7COI - chains B and D of the 4 polymer chains in the assembly; structure by X-ray diffraction, 1.80 A resolution.

Chain B (and D):
Name: Carbonic anhydrase
Source organism: Neosartorya fumigata (strain ATCC MYA-4609 / Af293 / CBS 101355 / FGSC A1100)
Notes: EC 4.2.1.1; chain D of this document is another copy of the same molecule, construct and numbering; everything in this record applies to it too
UniProt: Q4WQ18 (Q4WQ18_ASPFU); residue numbers follow UniProt; this construct covers 1-287
Sequence (287 residues; row label = number of the first residue in the row):
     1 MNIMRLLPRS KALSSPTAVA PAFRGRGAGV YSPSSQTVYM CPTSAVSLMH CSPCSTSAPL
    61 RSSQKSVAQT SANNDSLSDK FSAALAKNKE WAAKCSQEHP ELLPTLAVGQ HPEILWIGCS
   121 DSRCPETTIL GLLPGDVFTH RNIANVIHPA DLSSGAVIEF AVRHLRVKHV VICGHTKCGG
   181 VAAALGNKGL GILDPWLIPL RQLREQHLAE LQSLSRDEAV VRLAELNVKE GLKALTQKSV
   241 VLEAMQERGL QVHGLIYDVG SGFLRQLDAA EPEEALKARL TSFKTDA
Unresolved in the structure: 1-78, 287
Bound ions: Zn2+: C119, H175, C178 (together with acetate ion)
What the authors report for this chain:
  - binding site for acetate ion: Q110, D121, F138, I143, F160, G179

Interface between chain B and chain D:
Pairs across the interface - 48 pairs, chain B then chain D:
  H148(B) - A150(D)
  P149(B) - I198(D)
  P149(B) - Q202(D)
  A150(B) - H148(D)
  A150(B) - P195(D)
  N187(B) - T281(D)
  N187(B) - K284(D)
  N187(B) - T285(D)
  N187(B) - D286(D)  hydrogen bond (backbone-backbone)
  G189(B) - T285(D)
  P195(B) - A150(D)
  I198(B) - P149(D)
  R201(B) - S282(D)  hydrogen bond (side chain-backbone)
  R201(B) - F283(D)
  Q202(B) - P149(D)
  Q202(B) - Q237(D)  hydrogen bond
  Q202(B) - F283(D)
  R204(B) - T281(D)  hydrogen bond (side chain-backbone)
  R204(B) - S282(D)
  E205(B) - Q237(D)  hydrogen bond
  E205(B) - R279(D)  salt bridge
  E205(B) - S282(D)  hydrogen bond (backbone-side chain)
  E205(B) - F283(D)
  L208(B) - A278(D)  hydrophobic
  L208(B) - T281(D)
  L208(B) - S282(D)
  Q212(B) - T281(D)
  Q237(B) - Q202(D)  hydrogen bond
  Q237(B) - E205(D)  hydrogen bond
  A278(B) - L208(D)  hydrophobic
  R279(B) - E205(D)  salt bridge
  T281(B) - N187(D)
  T281(B) - R204(D)  hydrogen bond (backbone-side chain)
  T281(B) - L208(D)
  S282(B) - R201(D)  hydrogen bond (backbone-side chain)
  S282(B) - R204(D)
  S282(B) - E205(D)  hydrogen bond (side chain-backbone)
  S282(B) - L208(D)
  F283(B) - R201(D)
  F283(B) - Q202(D)
  F283(B) - E205(D)
  K284(B) - N187(D)
  T285(B) - N187(D)
  T285(B) - K188(D)
  T285(B) - G189(D)
  T285(B) - R201(D)
  D286(B) - N187(D)  hydrogen bond (backbone-backbone)
  D286(B) - K188(D)  salt bridge
Also at the interface, not in a pair above, chain B (27 interface residues in all): K188, D194, K233, K238, A275
Also at the interface, not in a pair above, chain D (27 interface residues in all): A184, D194, Q212, K233, A275

In short:
Chain B and chain D each contribute 27 residues to their interface; the contacts include 12 hydrogen bonds and
3 salt bridges. Polar pairs include E205(B)-R279(D), D286(B)-K188(D) and R201(B)-S282(D). The Zn2+ site is
built by C119(B), H175(B) and C178(B). From the paper: a binding site for acetate ion at Q110(B), D121(B) and
F138(B) among others.
Both chains are Carbonic anhydrase (Neosartorya fumigata (strain ATCC MYA-4609 / Af293 / CBS 101355 / FGSC
A1100)). Entry 7COI (Crystal structure of the b-carbonic anhydrase CafA of the fungal pathogen Aspergillus
fumigatus) was determined by X-ray diffraction together with 7COJ from the same study.
